Entry 8RVO (electron microscopy, 2.69 A resolution); this record covers chains O and U of the 34 polymer chains in the assembly.

# Chain O
Molecule: Proteasome subunit alpha type-1
Source organism: Saccharomyces cerevisiae
UniProt: P21243 (PSA1_YEAST); residues 1-252 here = UniProt positions 1-252
Amino-acid sequence (252 residues; each row starts with the number of its first residue):
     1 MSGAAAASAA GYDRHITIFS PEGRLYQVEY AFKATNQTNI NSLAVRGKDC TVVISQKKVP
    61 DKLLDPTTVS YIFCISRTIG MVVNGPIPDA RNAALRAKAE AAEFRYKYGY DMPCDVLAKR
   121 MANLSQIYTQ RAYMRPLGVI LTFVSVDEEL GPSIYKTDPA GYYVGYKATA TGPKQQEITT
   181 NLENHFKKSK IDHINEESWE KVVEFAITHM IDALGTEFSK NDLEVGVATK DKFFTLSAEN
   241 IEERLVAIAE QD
Unresolved in the structure: 1-7, 249-252

# Chain U
Molecule: Probable proteasome subunit alpha type-7
Source organism: Saccharomyces cerevisiae
UniProt: P21242 (PSA7_YEAST); numbering as in UniProt; present here: 1-206, 210-288
Amino-acid sequence (288 residues; each row starts with the number of its first residue; note: 2 numbers in that range are skipped by the numbering (no residue carries them; nothing is unmodelled there); a row labelled like 208A-208B holds insertion residues (208A, then the next letters in order)):
     1 MTSIGTGYDL SNSVFSPDGR NFQVEYAVKA VENGTTSIGI KCNDGVVFAV EKLITSKLLV
    61 PQKNVKIQVV DRHIGCVYSG LIPDGRHLVN RGREEAASFK KLYKTPIPIP AFADRLGQYV
   121 QAHTLYNSVR PFGVSTIFGG VDKNGAHLYM LEPSGSYWGY KGAATGKGRQ SAKAELEKLV
   181 DHHPEGLSAR EAVKQAAKII YLAHED
   208 K
208A-208B KE
   210 KDFELEISWC SLSETNGLHK FVKGDLLQEA IDFAQKEING DDDEDEDDSD NVMSSDDENA
   270 PVATNANATT DQEGDIHLE
Unresolved in the structure: 1, 208A-208B, 248-288
Construct notes: conflict Lys208 (Asn207 in P21242)
UniProt features mapped onto this chain:
  - modified residue: Thr2 (N-acetylthreonine)

# Chain O / chain U interface
Pairs across the interface - 54 pairs, chain O then chain U:
  Ser8(O) - Tyr8(U)  hydrogen bond
  Ala9(O) - Tyr8(U)  hydrogen bond (backbone-side chain)
  Arg14(O) - Gly7(U)
  Arg14(O) - Tyr8(U)  hydrogen bond
  Arg14(O) - Val14(U)
  His15(O) - Gly7(U)
  His15(O) - Ser11(U)
  His15(O) - Val14(U)
  Gln27(O) - Phe15(U)  hydrogen bond (side chain-backbone)
  Tyr30(O) - Phe15(U)
  Tyr30(O) - Ser16(U)
  Tyr30(O) - Pro17(U)  hydrophobic
  Tyr30(O) - Gly19(U)
  Lys33(O) - Pro17(U)
  Lys33(O) - Asp18(U)
  Ala34(O) - Phe15(U)  hydrophobic
  Ala34(O) - Gly19(U)
  Gln37(O) - Asp18(U)
  Gln37(O) - Gly19(U)  hydrogen bond (side chain-backbone)
  Gln37(O) - Arg20(U)
  Lys62(O) - Lys161(U)
  Lys62(O) - Glu177(U)
  Lys62(O) - Asp181(U)  salt bridge
  Leu63(O) - Tyr160(U)
  Leu63(O) - Lys161(U)  hydrogen bond (backbone-backbone)
  Leu63(O) - Gly162(U)
  Leu63(O) - Lys173(U)
  Leu63(O) - Leu176(U)  hydrophobic
  Leu63(O) - Glu177(U)
  Leu63(O) - Val180(U)  hydrophobic
  Leu64(O) - Trp158(U)  hydrophobic
  Leu64(O) - Gly159(U)
  Leu64(O) - Tyr160(U)  hydrophobic
  Asp65(O) - Gly159(U)  hydrogen bond (backbone-backbone)
  Thr68(O) - Tyr149(U)
  Thr68(O) - Trp158(U)
  Thr68(O) - Gly159(U)  hydrogen bond (side chain-backbone)
  Val69(O) - Trp158(U)  hydrophobic
  Ile87(O) - Ser156(U)
  Ile87(O) - Trp158(U)  hydrophobic
  Pro88(O) - Gln121(U)
  Pro88(O) - Ser154(U)
  Pro88(O) - Ser156(U)
  Asp89(O) - Gln121(U)  hydrogen bond
  Arg91(O) - Gln118(U)  hydrogen bond (backbone-side chain)
  Arg91(O) - Tyr157(U)  hydrogen bond (side chain-backbone)
  Asn92(O) - Gln118(U)
  Asn92(O) - Gln121(U)
  Leu95(O) - Gln118(U)
  Arg135(O) - Ser13(U)
  Arg135(O) - Phe15(U)
  Arg135(O) - Thr124(U)  hydrogen bond (side chain-backbone)
  Arg135(O) - Leu125(U)
  Pro136(O) - Phe15(U)
Also at the interface, not in a pair above, chain O (30 interface residues in all): Ala31, Asp61, Ser70, Tyr71, Tyr133, Leu137, Gly138
Also at the interface, not in a pair above, chain U (32 interface residues in all): Tyr126, Asn127, Gly155

# Summary
30 residues of chain O and 32 residues of chain U are in contact; the contacts include 12 hydrogen bonds and 1
salt bridge. Among the polar pairs are Lys62(O)-Asp181(U), Ser8(O)-Tyr8(U) and Ala9(O)-Tyr8(U).
Here chain O is Proteasome subunit alpha type-1 and chain U is Probable proteasome subunit alpha type-7, both
from Saccharomyces cerevisiae. Entry 8RVO (Proteasomal late precursor complex from pre1-1, state 1) was
determined by electron microscopy (same publication as 8RVL, 8RVP, 8RVQ and 9GBK).
